3KZ1 - chains A and F; structure by X-ray diffraction, 2.70 A resolution.

== Chain A ==
Name: Rho guanine nucleotide exchange factor 11
Source organism: Homo sapiens
Reference sequence: O15085 (ARHGB_HUMAN); residues 710-1085 here = UniProt positions 710-1085
Sequence (383 residues; row label = number of the first residue in the row):
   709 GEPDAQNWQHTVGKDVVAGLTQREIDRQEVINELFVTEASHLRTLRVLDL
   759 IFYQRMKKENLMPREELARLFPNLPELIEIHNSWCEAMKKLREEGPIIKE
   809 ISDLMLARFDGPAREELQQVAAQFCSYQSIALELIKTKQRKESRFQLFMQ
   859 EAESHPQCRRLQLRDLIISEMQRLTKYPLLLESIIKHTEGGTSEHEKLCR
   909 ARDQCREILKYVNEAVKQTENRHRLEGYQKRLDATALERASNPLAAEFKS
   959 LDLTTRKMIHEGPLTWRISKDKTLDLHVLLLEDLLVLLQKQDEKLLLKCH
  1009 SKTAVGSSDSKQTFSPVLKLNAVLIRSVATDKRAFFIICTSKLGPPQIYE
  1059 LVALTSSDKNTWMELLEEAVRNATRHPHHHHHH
Disordered / not traced: 709-713, 1011-1019, 1083-1091
Sequence notes: expression tag (709, 1086-1091)

== Chain F ==
Name: Transforming protein RhoA
Source organism: Homo sapiens
Reference sequence: P61586 (RHOA_HUMAN); numbering as in UniProt (aligned over 1-181)
Sequence (182 residues; row label = number of the first residue in the row; numbering starts at 0):
     0 GMAAIRKKLVIVGDGACGKTCLLIVFSKDQFPEVYVPTVFENYVADIEVD
    50 GKQVELALWDTAGQEDYDRLRPLSYPDTDVILMCFSIDSPDSLENIPEKW
   100 TPEVKHFCPNVPIILVGNKKDLRNDEHTRRELAKMKQEPVKPEEGRDMAN
   150 RIGAFGYMECSAKTKDGVREVFEMATRAALQA
Disordered / not traced: 0-2
Sequence notes: expression tag (0)
Metal / ion sites: Mg2+: Thr-19, Thr-37 (together with GTP-gamma-S)
Ligand contacts: GTP-gamma-S (GSP; 5'-guanosine-diphosphate-monothiophosphate): Asp-13, Gly-14, Ala-15, Cys-16, Gly-17, Lys-18, Thr-19, Cys-20, Phe-30, Glu-32, Tyr-34, Val-35, Pro-36, Thr-37, Thr-60, Ala-61, Gly-62, Gln-63, Lys-118, Asp-120, Leu-121, Ser-160, Ala-161, Lys-162
UniProt features mapped onto this chain:
  - region: Ala-61 to Asp-78 (Switch II region)
  - motif: Tyr-34 to Tyr-42 (Effector region)
  - binding site (GTP): Gly-12 to Thr-19, Phe-30 to Thr-37, Asp-59 to Gln-63, Asn-117 to Asp-120, Ser-160 to Lys-162
  - modified residue: Tyr-34 (Microbial infection: O-AMP-tyrosine), Thr-37 (Microbial infection: O-AMP-threonine), Asn-41 (Microbial infection: ADP-ribosylasparagine), Gln-63 (5-glutamyl serotonin)
  - glycosylation: Tyr-34 (Microbial infection: O-linked (GlcNAc) tyrosine), Thr-37 (Microbial infection: O-alpha-linked (GlcNAc) threonine)
  - cross-link: Lys-135 (Glycyl lysine isopeptide (Lys-Gly) (interchain with G-Cter in ubiquitin))
  - natural variant: Glu-47 (E47K: In EDFAOB), Pro-71 (P71S: In EDFAOB)
  - mutagenesis: Gly-14 (G14V: Increased Rho protein signal transduction. Constitutively active), Thr-19 (T19N: Decreased Rho protein signal transduction. Decreased substrate adhesion-dependent cell spreading. Decreased stress fibers assembly. Decreased cytoplasmic microtubule organization), Tyr-34 (Y34A: Abolishes interaction with DGKQ; Y34F: Abolishes AMPylation by Haemophilus IbpA), Thr-37 (T37A: Abolished monoglucosylation by C.difficile toxin TcdA. Abolished O-GlcNAcylation by C.novyi toxin TcdA), Gln-63 (Q63L: Causes constitutive activation), Lys-135 (K135R: Reduced FBXL19-mediated ubiquitination and subsequent degradation)
Reported in the primary citation:
  - specificity-determining residues: Glu-40, Glu-54, Ala-56
  - specificity-determining residues: Glu-54, Ala-56 (by similarity / conservation)

== How chain A and chain F interact ==
Contacting residue pairs - 24 pairs, chain A then chain F:
  Lys-978(A) with Asp-76(F)
  Leu-1032(A) with Val-38(F), hydrophobic
  Arg-1034(A) with Phe-39(F), hydrogen bond (side chain-backbone); Glu-40(F), salt bridge
  Ser-1035(A) with Asn-41(F)
  Val-1036(A) with Asn-41(F)
  Ala-1037(A) with Asn-41(F), hydrogen bond (backbone-side chain); Tyr-42(F); Val-43(F)
  Thr-1038(A) with Glu-54(F); Ala-56(F)
  Phe-1044(A) with Asn-41(F); Trp-58(F), hydrophobic
  Ile-1046(A) with Phe-39(F), hydrophobic; Leu-72(F), hydrophobic
  Thr-1048(A) with Arg-68(F), hydrogen bond (backbone-side chain)
  Ser-1049(A) with Arg-68(F)
  Lys-1050(A) with Arg-68(F)
  Gly-1052(A) with Arg-68(F), hydrogen bond (backbone-side chain)
  Pro-1054(A) with Arg-68(F); Leu-69(F), hydrophobic; Leu-72(F)
  Gln-1055(A) with Leu-72(F)
  Ile-1056(A) with Leu-72(F), hydrophobic
The authors on this interface:
  - pairs named by the authors: Arg-1034(A)/Glu-40(F) (hydrogen bond), Ala-1037(A)/Asn-41(F), Ala-1037(A)/Tyr-42(F) (backbone contact), Ala-1037(A)/Val-43(F) (backbone contact), Thr-1038(A)/Glu-54(F), Thr-1038(A)/Ala-56(F), Phe-1044(A)/Phe-39(F) (hydrophobic contact), Phe-1044(A)/Trp-58(F) (hydrophobic contact), Ile-1046(A)/Phe-39(F) (hydrophobic contact), Thr-1048(A)/Arg-68(F) (backbone contact), Gly-1052(A)/Arg-68(F) (backbone contact), Leu-69(F)/Ile-1046(A) (hydrophobic contact), Leu-72(F)/Ile-1056(A) (hydrophobic contact)
  - interface residues, chain A: Ile-1046(A), Thr-1048(A), Ile-1056(A)
  - hot spots on chain A (mutagenesis) - R1034A: decreased binding to Transforming protein RhoA (chain F)
  - interface residues, chain F: Val-38(F), Leu-69(F)

== In short ==
The interface between chain A and chain F involves 16 residues on one side and 13 on the other; the contacts
include 4 hydrogen bonds and 1 salt bridge. Polar pairs include Arg-1034(A)/Glu-40(F), Arg-1034(A)/Phe-39(F)
and Ala-1037(A)/Asn-41(F). The authors report a hydrogen bond between Arg-1034(A) and Glu-40(F); contacts
between Ala-1037(A) and Asn-41(F), Thr-1038(A) and Glu-54(F) and Thr-1038(A) and Ala-56(F); backbone contacts
between Ala-1037(A) and Tyr-42(F), Ala-1037(A) and Val-43(F) and Thr-1048(A) and Arg-68(F) among others. From
the paper: R1034A of chain A reduces binding to Transforming protein RhoA (chain F); interface residues
Ile-1046(A), Thr-1048(A) and Val-38(F) among others.
Here chain A is Rho guanine nucleotide exchange factor 11 and chain F is Transforming protein RhoA, both from
Homo sapiens. Entry 3KZ1 (Crystal Structure of the Complex of PDZ-RhoGEF DH/PH domains with GTP-gamma-S
Activated RhoA) was determined by X-ray diffraction.
